PDB entry 7WF7 | electron microscopy, 3.40 A resolution | chains B and C of the 5 polymer chains in the assembly

== Chain B ==
Name: Guanine nucleotide-binding protein G(i) subunit alpha-1
Source organism: Homo sapiens
Reference sequence: P63096 (GNAI1_HUMAN); numbering as in UniProt (aligned over 1-354)
Amino-acid sequence (354 residues; each row starts with the number of its first residue):
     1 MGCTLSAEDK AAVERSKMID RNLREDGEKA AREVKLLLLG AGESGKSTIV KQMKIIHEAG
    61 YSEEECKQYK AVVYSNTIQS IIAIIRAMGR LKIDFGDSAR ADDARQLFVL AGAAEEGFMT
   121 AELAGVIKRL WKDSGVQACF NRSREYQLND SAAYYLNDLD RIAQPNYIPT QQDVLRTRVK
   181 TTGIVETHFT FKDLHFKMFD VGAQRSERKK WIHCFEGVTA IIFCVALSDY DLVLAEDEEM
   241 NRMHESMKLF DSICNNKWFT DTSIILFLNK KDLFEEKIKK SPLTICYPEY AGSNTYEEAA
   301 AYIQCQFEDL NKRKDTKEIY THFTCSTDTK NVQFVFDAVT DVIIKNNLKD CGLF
Disordered / not traced: 1, 41-44, 54-181, 225-255, 270-315, 325-326
Differences from the reference sequence: conflict Ala203 (Gly in P63096), Ser326 (Ala in P63096)
Curated features (UniProtKB/Swiss-Prot):
  - region: Lys35 to Thr48 (G1 motif), Asp173 to Thr181 (G2 motif), Phe196 to Gly202, Gln204, Arg205 (G3 motif), Ile265 to Asp272 (G4 motif), Thr324, Cys325, Thr327 to Thr329 (G5 motif)
  - binding site (GTP): Glu43 to Thr48, Ser151, Leu175 to Thr181, Asp200 to Gly202, Gln204, Asn269 to Asp272
  - binding site (Mg(2+)): Ser47, Thr181
  - modified residue: Arg178 (ADP-ribosylarginine), Gln204 (Deamidated glutamine), Cys351 (ADP-ribosylcysteine)
  - lipidation: Gly2 (N-myristoyl glycine), Cys3 (S-palmitoyl cysteine)
  - natural variant: Gly40 (G40C: In NEDHISB; G40R: In NEDHISB), Gly45 (G45D: In NEDHISB), Thr48 (T48I: In NEDHISB; T48K: In NEDHISB), Gln52 (Q52P: In NEDHISB), Ser75 (deletion: In NEDHISB; uncertain significance), Gln172 (deletion: In NEDHISB), Asp173 (D173V: In NEDHISB), Glu186 to Phe189 (deletion: In NEDHISB; uncertain significance), Cys224 (C224Y: In NEDHISB), Lys270 (K270N: In NEDHISB; K270R: In NEDHISB), Asp272 (D272G: In NEDHISB), Val332 (V332E: In NEDHISB; uncertain significance)
  - mutagenesis: Gly42 (G42R: Abolishes switch to an activated conformation and dissociation from beta and gamma subunits upon GTP binding. Abolishes interaction with RGS family members), Glu116 (E116L: Enhances interaction (inactive GDP-bound) with RGS14), Gln147 (Q147L: Enhances interaction (inactive GDP-bound) with RGS14), Glu245 (E245L: Enhances interaction (inactive GDP-bound) with RGS14)

== Chain C ==
Name: Guanine nucleotide-binding protein G(I)/G(S)/G(T) subunit beta-1
Source organism: Homo sapiens
Reference sequence: P62873 (GBB1_HUMAN); residue numbers follow UniProt; this construct covers 2-340
Amino-acid sequence (345 residues; numbered -4 to 340; the number before each row is that of its first residue; numbers below 1 keep their minus sign (Met-4 is residue -4)):
    -4 MGSLLQSELD QLRQEAEQLK NQIRDARKAC ADATLSQITN NIDPVGRIQM RTRRTLRGHL
    56 AKIYAMHWGT DSRLLVSASQ DGKLIIWDSY TTNKVHAIPL RSSWVMTCAY APSGNYVACG
   116 GLDNICSIYN LKTREGNVRV SRELAGHTGY LSCCRFLDDN QIVTSSGDTT CALWDIETGQ
   176 QTTTFTGHTG DVMSLSLAPD TRLFVSGACD ASAKLWDVRE GMCRQTFTGH ESDINAICFF
   236 PNGNAFATGS DDATCRLFDL RADQELMTYS HDNIICGITS VSFSKSGRLL LAGYDDFNCN
   296 VWDALKADRA GVLAGHDNRV SCLGVTDDGM AVATGSWDSF LKIWN
Disordered / not traced: -4 to 3
Differences from the reference sequence: initiating methionine (-4); expression tag (-3 to 1)
Curated features (UniProtKB/Swiss-Prot):
  - modified residue: Ser2 (N-acetylserine), His266 (Phosphohistidine)
  - natural variant: Leu30 (L30F: In MRD42; uncertain significance), Arg52 (R52G: In MRD42), Gly64 (G64V: In MRD42), Asp76 (D76E: In MRD42; D76G: In MRD42), Gly77 (G77S: In MRD42), Lys78 (K78R: In MRD42), Ile80 (I80N: In MRD42; I80T: In MRD42), His91 (H91R: In MRD42; uncertain significance), Ala92 (A92T: In MRD42), Pro94 (P94S: In MRD42), Leu95 (L95P: In MRD42), Arg96 (R96L: In MRD42), 5 further natural variant entries in UniProt

== How chain B and chain C interact ==
Pairs across the interface - 32 pairs, chain B then chain C:
  Ala12(B) - Asn88(C)  hydrogen bond (backbone-side chain)
  Val13(B) - Asn88(C)
  Arg15(B) - Val90(C)  hydrogen bond (side chain-backbone)
  Arg15(B) - His91(C)
  Ser16(B) - Asn88(C)
  Ser16(B) - Lys89(C)  hydrogen bond (side chain-backbone)
  Ile19(B) - Lys89(C)
  Ile19(B) - Val90(C)
  Asp20(B) - Lys89(C)  salt bridge
  Leu23(B) - Lys78(C)
  Leu23(B) - Ile80(C)  hydrophobic
  Leu23(B) - Lys89(C)
  Asp26(B) - Lys78(C)  salt bridge
  Gly27(B) - Leu55(C)
  Glu186(B) - Ser97(C)  hydrogen bond
  Phe199(B) - Trp99(C)  hydrophobic
  Lys209(B) - Tyr145(C)
  Lys209(B) - Asp186(C)
  Lys209(B) - Cys204(C)
  Lys209(B) - Asp228(C)  salt bridge
  Lys210(B) - Met101(C)
  Lys210(B) - Tyr145(C)
  Lys210(B) - Met188(C)
  Trp211(B) - Tyr145(C)  hydrophobic
  Trp211(B) - Asp186(C)
  His213(B) - Tyr59(C)
  His213(B) - Arg314(C)  hydrogen bond
  Cys214(B) - Trp99(C)  hydrogen bond (backbone-side chain)
  Cys214(B) - Leu117(C)  hydrophobic
  Phe215(B) - Trp99(C)  hydrophobic
  Glu216(B) - Lys57(C)  salt bridge
  Lys257(B) - Asp246(C)  salt bridge
Interface residues without a listed pair, chain B (23 interface residues in all): Lys35, Thr182, Gly183, Ile184
Interface residues without a listed pair, chain C (27 interface residues in all): Arg52, Gly53, Thr87, Ala92, Asn119, Ser227, Trp332

== Summary ==
Chain B and chain C form an interface of 23 and 27 residues respectively, with 6 hydrogen bonds and 5 salt
bridges. Among the polar pairs are Asp20(B)-Lys89(C), Asp26(B)-Lys78(C) and Lys209(B)-Asp228(C).
Here chain B is Guanine nucleotide-binding protein G(i) subunit alpha-1 and chain C is Guanine
nucleotide-binding protein G(I)/G(S)/G(T) subunit beta-1, both from Homo sapiens. Entry 7WF7 (Cryo-EM of
Sphingosine 1-phosphate receptor 1 / Gi complex bound to S1P) was determined by electron microscopy together
with 7EO2 and 7EO4 from the same study.
